Entry 4NNL (X-ray diffraction, 1.50 A resolution); this record covers chains A and C.

# Chain A
Molecule: Tax1-binding protein 3
Source organism: Homo sapiens
UniProtKB: O14907 (TX1B3_HUMAN); residues 10-112 here = UniProt positions 10-112
Sequence (103 residues; row label = number of the first residue in the row):
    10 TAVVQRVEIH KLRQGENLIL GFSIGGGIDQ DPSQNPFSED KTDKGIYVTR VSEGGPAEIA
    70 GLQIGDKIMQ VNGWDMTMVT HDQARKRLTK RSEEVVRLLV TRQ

# Chain C
Molecule: TIP-1 PDZ domain
Sequence (10 residues; numbered 1 to 10; the number before each row is that of its first residue):
     1 ANSRFPTSII
Disordered / not traced: 1

# Interface between chain A and chain C
Contacting residue pairs (26; chain A residue first):
  Ile28(A) with Ile10(C)
  Leu29(A) with Ile10(C), hydrogen bond (backbone-backbone)
  Gly30(A) with Ile10(C), hydrogen bond (backbone-backbone)
  Phe31(A) with Ile9(C); Ile10(C), hydrogen bond (backbone-backbone)
  Ser32(A) with Ser8(C); Ile9(C)
  Ile33(A) with Thr7(C); Ser8(C), hydrogen bond (backbone-backbone)
  Gly34(A) with Phe5(C); Pro6(C)
  Gly35(A) with Phe5(C)
  Gln39(A) with Pro6(C)
  Gln43(A) with Asn2(C), hydrogen bond; Arg4(C); Phe5(C)
  Asn44(A) with Phe5(C)
  Pro45(A) with Phe5(C)
  Thr58(A) with Phe5(C); Thr7(C)
  Arg59(A) with Ile9(C)
  His90(A) with Pro6(C); Ser8(C), hydrogen bond
  Arg94(A) with Ile10(C)
  Leu97(A) with Ile10(C), hydrophobic
  Thr98(A) with Ile10(C)
Interface residues without a listed pair, chain A (21 interface residues in all): Leu27, Asp40, Phe46

# Summary
The interface between chain A and chain C involves 21 residues on one side and 8 on the other, with 6 hydrogen
bonds. Polar contacts include Leu29(A)-Ile10(C), Gln43(A)-Asn2(C) and His90(A)-Ser8(C).
Chain A is Tax1-binding protein 3 (Homo sapiens) and chain C is TIP-1 PDZ domain; the structure,
Tax-Interacting Protein-1 (TIP-1) PDZ domain bound to F-iCAL36 (ANSRFPTSII) peptide, was determined by X-ray
diffraction together with 4Q6S, 4NNM and 4E3B from the same study.
